5LYK - chain A; structure by X-ray diffraction, 1.70 A resolution.

Chain A:
Molecule: Butyrophilin subfamily 3 member A1
Source organism: Homo sapiens
Reference sequence: O00481 (BT3A1_HUMAN); numbering as in UniProt (aligned over 327-513)
Chain sequence (187 residues; each row starts with the number of its first residue):
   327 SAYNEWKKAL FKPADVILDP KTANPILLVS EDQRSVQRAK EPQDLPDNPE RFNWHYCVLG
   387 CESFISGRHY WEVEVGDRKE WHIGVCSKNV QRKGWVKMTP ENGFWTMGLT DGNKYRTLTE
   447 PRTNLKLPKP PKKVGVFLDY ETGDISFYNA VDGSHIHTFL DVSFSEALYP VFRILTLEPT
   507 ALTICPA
Ligand contacts: citrate anion (FLC): Trp-421, Lys-423, Arg-442, Leu-444, Arg-448, Arg-499
Reported in the primary citation:
  - binding site for citrate anion: Arg-442, Arg-448, Arg-499
  - mutagenesis - H381A, H381R, Y382A, Y382F: decreased signaling
  - mutagenesis - H381R: decreased stability
  - mutagenesis - H381A: decreased binding to HMBPP
  - mutagenesis - H381A, Y382A: decreased binding to IPP
  - mutagenesis - Y382A: unchanged binding to HMBPP

Overview:
Ligands of chain A: citrate anion. The paper reports a binding site for citrate anion at Arg-442, Arg-448 and
Arg-499; H381A, H381R and Y382A, among others, reduce signaling.
Chain A is Butyrophilin subfamily 3 member A1 (Homo sapiens); the structure, Crystal structure of
intracellular B30.2 domain of BTN3A1 bound to citrate, was determined by X-ray diffraction, deposited together
with 5LYG.
